PDB entry 8DY9 | electron microscopy, 3.12 A resolution | chains D and F of the 13 polymer chains in the assembly

# Chain D
Name: DNA-directed RNA polymerase subunit beta'
Organism: Streptomyces venezuelae
Notes: EC 2.7.7.6
UniProt: A0A5P2AAC9 (A0A5P2AAC9_STRVZ); residue numbers follow UniProt; this construct covers 2-1299
Amino-acid sequence (1298 residues; numbered 2 to 1299; the number before each row is that of its first residue):
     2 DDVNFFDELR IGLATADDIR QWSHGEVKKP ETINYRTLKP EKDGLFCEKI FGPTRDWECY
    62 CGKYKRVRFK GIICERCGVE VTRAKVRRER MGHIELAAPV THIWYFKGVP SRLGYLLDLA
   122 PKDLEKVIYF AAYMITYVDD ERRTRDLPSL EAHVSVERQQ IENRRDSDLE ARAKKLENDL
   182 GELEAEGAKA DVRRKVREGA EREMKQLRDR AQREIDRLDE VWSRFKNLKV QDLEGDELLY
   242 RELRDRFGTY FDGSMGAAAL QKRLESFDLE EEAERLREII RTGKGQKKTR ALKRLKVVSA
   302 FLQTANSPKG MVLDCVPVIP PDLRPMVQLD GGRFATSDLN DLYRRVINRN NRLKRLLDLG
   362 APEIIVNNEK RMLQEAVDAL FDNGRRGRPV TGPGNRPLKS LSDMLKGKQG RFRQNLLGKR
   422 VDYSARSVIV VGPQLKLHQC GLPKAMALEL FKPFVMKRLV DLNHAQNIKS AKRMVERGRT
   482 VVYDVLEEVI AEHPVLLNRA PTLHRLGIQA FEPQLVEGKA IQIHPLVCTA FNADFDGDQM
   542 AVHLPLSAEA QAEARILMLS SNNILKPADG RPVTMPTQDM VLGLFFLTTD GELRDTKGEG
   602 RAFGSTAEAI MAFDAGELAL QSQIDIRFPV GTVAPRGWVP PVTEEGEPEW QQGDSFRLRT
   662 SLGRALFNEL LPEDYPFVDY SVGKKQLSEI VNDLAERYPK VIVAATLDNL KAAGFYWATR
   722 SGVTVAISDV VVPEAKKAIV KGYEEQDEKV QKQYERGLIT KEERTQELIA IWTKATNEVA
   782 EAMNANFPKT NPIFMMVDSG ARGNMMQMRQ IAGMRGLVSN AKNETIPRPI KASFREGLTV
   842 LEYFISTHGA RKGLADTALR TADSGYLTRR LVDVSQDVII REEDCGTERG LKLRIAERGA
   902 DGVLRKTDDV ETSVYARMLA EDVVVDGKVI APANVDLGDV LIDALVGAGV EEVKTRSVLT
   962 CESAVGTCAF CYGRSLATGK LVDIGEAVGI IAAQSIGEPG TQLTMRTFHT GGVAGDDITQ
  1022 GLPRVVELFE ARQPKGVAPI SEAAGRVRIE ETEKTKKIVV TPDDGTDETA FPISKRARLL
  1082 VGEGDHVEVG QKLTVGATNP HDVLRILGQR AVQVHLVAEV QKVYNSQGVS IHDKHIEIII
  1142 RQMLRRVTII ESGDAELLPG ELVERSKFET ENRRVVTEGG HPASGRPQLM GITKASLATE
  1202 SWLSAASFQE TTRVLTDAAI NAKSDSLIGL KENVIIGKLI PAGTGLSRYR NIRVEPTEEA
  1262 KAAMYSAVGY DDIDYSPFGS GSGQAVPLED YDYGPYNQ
Unresolved in the structure: 1007-1017, 1266-1299
Differences from the reference sequence: conflict D2 (Leu in A0A5P2AAC9)
Bound ions: Zn2+ site 1: C60, C62, C75, C78; Mg2+: D537, D539; Zn2+ site 2: C886, C962, C969, C972

# Chain F
Name: RNA polymerase sigma factor SigA
Organism: Streptomyces venezuelae
UniProt: F2R7X6 (F2R7X6_STRVP); residues 0-515 here correspond to UniProt positions 52-567 (UniProt number = residue number + 52)
Amino-acid sequence (516 residues; row label = number of the first residue in the row; numbering starts at 0):
     0 FVSASTSRTL PPEIAESESV MALIERGKAD GQIAGDDVRR AFEADQIPPT QWKNVLRSLN
    60 QILEEEGVTL MVSAAESPKR ARKSVAAKSP AKRTATKTVT ARTTVTKTTV TAAPASAAED
   120 ADPADEAGSA AKKTAAKKTV AKKTVAKKTV AKKTAAKKTT SKKDADELVE GEELLEDVAP
   180 GKGEEEETEG ESKGFVLSDE DEDDAPAQQV AVAGATADPV KDYLKQIGKV PLLNAEQEVE
   240 LAKRIEAGLF AEDKLANSDK LAPKLKRELE IIAEDGRRAK NHLLEANLRL VVSLAKRYTG
   300 RGMLFLDLIQ EGNLGLIRAV EKFDYTKGYK FSTYATWWIR QAITRAMADQ ARTIRIPVHM
   360 VEVINKLARV QRQMLQDLGR EPTPEELAKE LDMTPEKVIE VQKYGREPIS LHTPLGEDGD
   420 SEFGDLIEDS EAVVPADAVS FTLLQEQLHS VLDTLSEREA GVVSMRFGLT DGQPKTLDEI
   480 GKVYGVTRER IRQIESKTMS KLRHPSRSQV LRDYLD
Unresolved in the structure: 0-211, 515
From the paper describing this entry:
  - binding site for 4Fe-4S cluster: H503 to S505

# Chain D / chain F interface
Residue-residue contacts (75):
  E32(D) with R354(F), salt bridge
  T33(D) with T352(F), hydrogen bond (side chain-backbone)
  I34(D) with I353(F)
  Y36(D) with I353(F), hydrophobic; R354(F); P356(F)
  R37(D) with Y403(F)
  R69(D) with Q472(F)
  E126(D) with A214(F)
  K127(D) with G213(F)
  A132(D) with A212(F), hydrogen bond (backbone-backbone); A214(F), hydrophobic
  P326(D) with L410(F)
  M327(D) with T352(F); I353(F), hydrophobic
  L330(D) with I408(F), hydrophobic; F422(F), hydrophobic; I426(F), hydrophobic
  G332(D) with R405(F), hydrogen bond (backbone-side chain)
  G333(D) with R405(F)
  R334(D) with R405(F); E406(F), hydrogen bond (side chain-backbone); I408(F)
  F335(D) with P407(F); I408(F), hydrogen bond (backbone-backbone)
  A336(D) with I408(F); L410(F), hydrophobic
  T337(D) with I408(F), hydrogen bond (backbone-backbone); S409(F); L410(F), hydrogen bond (backbone-backbone)
  S338(D) with H411(F), hydrogen bond (backbone-side chain)
  D339(D) with S409(F), hydrogen bond; H411(F)
  R345(D) with Q349(F), hydrogen bond (side chain-backbone); R351(F); T352(F)
  R346(D) with L303(F)
  R350(D) with L303(F); D306(F), salt bridge
  R353(D) with D306(F), salt bridge; Q309(F); E310(F), salt bridge; Q349(F)
  L357(D) with Q309(F)
  L360(D) with I316(F), hydrophobic
  P363(D) with L283(F); E284(F)
  I365(D) with Y222(F), hydrophobic; Q225(F); E284(F)
  I366(D) with Q309(F); N312(F)
  N369(D) with Y222(F); L305(F); Q309(F)
  E370(D) with Q309(F)
  R372(D) with T215(F), hydrogen bond (side chain-backbone); P218(F); D221(F), salt bridge
  M373(D) with L305(F), hydrophobic; D306(F); Q309(F)
  E376(D) with P218(F)
  R387(D) with T215(F)
  G388(D) with A216(F)
  R397(D) with S409(F), hydrogen bond
  K400(D) with H411(F); E421(F)
  N468(D) with D512(F); Y513(F)
  K470(D) with S439(F); D512(F); Y513(F)
  S471(D) with D512(F)
  R474(D) with D512(F), salt bridge
Also at the interface, not in a pair above, chain D (55 interface residues in all): N35, R67, Y130, V328, D342, N349, R356, A362, P394, M405, Q410, Q415, Q467
Also at the interface, not in a pair above, chain F (48 interface residues in all): L287, L313, E320, I355, T412, G418, D419, G471, V509

# Summary
Chain D and chain F form an interface of 55 and 48 residues respectively, with 12 hydrogen bonds and 6 salt
bridges. Polar pairs include E32(D)-R354(F), R350(D)-D306(F) and R353(D)-D306(F). The Zn2+ site 1 is built by
C60(D), C62(D), C75(D) and C78(D). The paper reports a binding site for 4Fe-4S cluster at H503(F).
Chain D is DNA-directed RNA polymerase subunit beta' and chain F is RNA polymerase sigma factor SigA, both
from Streptomyces venezuelae; the structure, Streptomyces venezuelae RNAP unconstrained open promoter complex
with WhiA and WhiB transcription factors, was determined by electron microscopy, deposited together with 8DY7.
